PDB entry 5MQV | X-ray diffraction, 2.15 A resolution | chain A

== Chain A ==
Protein: Casein kinase I isoform delta
From: Homo sapiens
Notes: EC 2.7.11.1, 2.7.11.26; fragment: kinase domain
Reference sequence: P48730 (KC1D_HUMAN); residue numbers follow UniProt; this construct covers 1-294
Chain sequence (314 residues; row label = number of the first residue in the row; numbers below 1 keep their minus sign (Met-19 is residue -19)):
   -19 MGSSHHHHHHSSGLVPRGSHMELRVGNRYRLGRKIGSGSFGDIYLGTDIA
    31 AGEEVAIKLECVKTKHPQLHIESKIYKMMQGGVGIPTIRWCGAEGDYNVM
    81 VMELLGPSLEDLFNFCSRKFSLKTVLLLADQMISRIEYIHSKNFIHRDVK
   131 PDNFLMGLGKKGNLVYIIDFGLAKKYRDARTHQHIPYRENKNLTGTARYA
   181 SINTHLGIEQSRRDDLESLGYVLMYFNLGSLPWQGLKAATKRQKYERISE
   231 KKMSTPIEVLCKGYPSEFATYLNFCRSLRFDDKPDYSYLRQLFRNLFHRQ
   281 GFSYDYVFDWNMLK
Disordered / not traced: -19 to 7, 294
Sequence notes: initiating methionine (-19); expression tag (-18 to 0)
Ligand contacts: D5Q (4-(2,5-Dimethoxyphenyl)-N-(4-(5-(4-fluorphenyl)-2-(methylthio)-1H-imidazol-4-yl)-pyridin-2-yl)-1-methyl-1H-pyrrole-2-carboxamide): Arg13, Ile15, Ser17, Ile23, Leu25, Ala36, Ile37, Lys38, Tyr56, Met80, Val81, Met82, Glu83, Leu84, Leu85, Gly86, Pro87, Asp91, Leu135, Leu138, Ile148
UniProt features mapped onto this chain:
  - active site: Asp128 (Proton acceptor)
  - binding site (ATP): Ile15 to Ile23, Lys38
  - natural variant: Thr44 (T44A: In FASPS2), His46 (H46R: In FASPS2), Ser97 (S97C: In breast cancer samples)
  - mutagenesis: Lys38 (K38M: Impaired kinase activity and abnormal subcellular localization with exclusive accumulation to the nucleus), Thr176 (T176I: Impaired kinase activity and abnormal subcellular localization with exclusive accumulation to the nucleus)
What the authors report for this chain:
  - conformationally variable residues (side-chain flip): Met82
  - binding site for D5Q: Lys38, Met82, Leu85, Pro87, Phe95, Asp149

== Overview ==
Bound to chain A: compound D5Q. Curated annotation (UniProt) lists active-site residue Asp128, 10 ATP-binding
residues and 2 mutagenesis sites. The paper reports a binding site for D5Q at Lys38, Met82 and Leu85 among
others; conformational variability at Met82.
Chain A is Casein kinase I isoform delta (Homo sapiens); the structure, Crystal structure of human Casein
Kinase I delta in complex with
4-(2,5-Dimethoxyphenyl)-N-(4-(5-(4-fluorphenyl)-2-(methylthio)-1H-imidazol-4-yl)-pyridin-2-yl)-1-methyl-1H-pyrrole-2-carboxamide,
was determined by X-ray diffraction together with 5ML5 from the same study.
